4MZ0 - chains A and B; structure by X-ray diffraction, 2.80 A resolution.

# Chain A
Molecule: CurL
From: Moorea producens 3L
Notes: EC 2.3.1.41
UniProtKB: F4Y424 (F4Y424_9CYAN); the construct has insertions or renumbered stretches relative to UniProt, so the offset changes along the chain: 1-617 = UniProt 1-617; 622-632 = UniProt 626-636; 637-938 = UniProt 637-938
Sequence (938 residues; row label = number of the first residue in the row; note: 8 numbers in that range are skipped by the numbering (no residue carries them; nothing is unmodelled there); a row labelled like 617A-617H holds insertion residues (617A, then the next letters in order)):
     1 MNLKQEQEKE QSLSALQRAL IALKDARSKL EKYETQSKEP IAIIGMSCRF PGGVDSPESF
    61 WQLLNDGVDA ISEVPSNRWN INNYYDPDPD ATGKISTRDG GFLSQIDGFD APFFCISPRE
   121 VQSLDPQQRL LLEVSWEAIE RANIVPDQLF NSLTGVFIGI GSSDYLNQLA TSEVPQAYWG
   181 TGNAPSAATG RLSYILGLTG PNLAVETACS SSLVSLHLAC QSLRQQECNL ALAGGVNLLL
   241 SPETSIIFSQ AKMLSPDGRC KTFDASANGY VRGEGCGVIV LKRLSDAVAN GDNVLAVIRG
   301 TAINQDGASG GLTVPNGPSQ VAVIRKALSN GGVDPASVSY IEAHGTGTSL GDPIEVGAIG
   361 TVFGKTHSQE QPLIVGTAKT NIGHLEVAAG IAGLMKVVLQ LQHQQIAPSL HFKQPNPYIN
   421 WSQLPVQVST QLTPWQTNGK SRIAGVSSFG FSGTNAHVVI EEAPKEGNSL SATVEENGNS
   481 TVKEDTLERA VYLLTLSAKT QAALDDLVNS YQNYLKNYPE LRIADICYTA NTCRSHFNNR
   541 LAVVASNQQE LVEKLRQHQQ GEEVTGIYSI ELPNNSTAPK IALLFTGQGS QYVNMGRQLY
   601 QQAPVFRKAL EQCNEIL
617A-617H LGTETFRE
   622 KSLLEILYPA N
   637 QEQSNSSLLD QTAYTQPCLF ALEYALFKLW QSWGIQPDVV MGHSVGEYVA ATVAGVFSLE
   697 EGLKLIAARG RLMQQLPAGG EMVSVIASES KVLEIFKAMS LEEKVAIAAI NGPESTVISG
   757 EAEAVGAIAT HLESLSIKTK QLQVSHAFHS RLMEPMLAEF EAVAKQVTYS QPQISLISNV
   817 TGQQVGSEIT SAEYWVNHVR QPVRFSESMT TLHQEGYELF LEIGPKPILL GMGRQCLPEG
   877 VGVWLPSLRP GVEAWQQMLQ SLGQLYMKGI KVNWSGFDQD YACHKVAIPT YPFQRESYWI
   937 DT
Not modelled in the structure: 1-2, 466-487, 617A-617H, 637-644, 937-938
Ion coordination: Ca2+: Asp306, Gly311, Val314

# Chain B
Molecule: CurL
From: Moorea producens 3L
Notes: EC 2.3.1.41
UniProtKB: F4Y424 (F4Y424_9CYAN); numbering as in UniProt (aligned over 1-938)
Sequence (938 residues; numbered 1 to 938; the number before each row is that of its first residue):
     1 MNLKQEQEKE QSLSALQRAL IALKDARSKL EKYETQSKEP IAIIGMSCRF PGGVDSPESF
    61 WQLLNDGVDA ISEVPSNRWN INNYYDPDPD ATGKISTRDG GFLSQIDGFD APFFCISPRE
   121 VQSLDPQQRL LLEVSWEAIE RANIVPDQLF NSLTGVFIGI GSSDYLNQLA TSEVPQAYWG
   181 TGNAPSAATG RLSYILGLTG PNLAVETACS SSLVSLHLAC QSLRQQECNL ALAGGVNLLL
   241 SPETSIIFSQ AKMLSPDGRC KTFDASANGY VRGEGCGVIV LKRLSDAVAN GDNVLAVIRG
   301 TAINQDGASG GLTVPNGPSQ VAVIRKALSN GGVDPASVSY IEAHGTGTSL GDPIEVGAIG
   361 TVFGKTHSQE QPLIVGTAKT NIGHLEVAAG IAGLMKVVLQ LQHQQIAPSL HFKQPNPYIN
   421 WSQLPVQVST QLTPWQTNGK SRIAGVSSFG FSGTNAHVVI EEAPKEGNSL SATVEENGNS
   481 TVKEDTLERA VYLLTLSAKT QAALDDLVNS YQNYLKNYPE LRIADICYTA NTCRSHFNNR
   541 LAVVASNQQE LVEKLRQHQQ GEEVTGIYSI ELPNNSTAPK IALLFTGQGS QYVNMGRQLY
   601 QQAPVFRKAL EQCNEILLGT ETFREKSLLE ILYPANQEQS NSSLLDQTAY TQPCLFALEY
   661 ALFKLWQSWG IQPDVVMGHS VGEYVAATVA GVFSLEEGLK LIAARGRLMQ QLPAGGEMVS
   721 VIASESKVLE IFKAMSLEEK VAIAAINGPE STVISGEAEA VGAIATHLES LSIKTKQLQV
   781 SHAFHSRLME PMLAEFEAVA KQVTYSQPQI SLISNVTGQQ VGSEITSAEY WVNHVRQPVR
   841 FSESMTTLHQ EGYELFLEIG PKPILLGMGR QCLPEGVGVW LPSLRPGVEA WQQMLQSLGQ
   901 LYMKGIKVNW SGFDQDYACH KVAIPTYPFQ RESYWIDT
Not modelled in the structure: 1-11, 466-488, 612-646, 702-715, 740-741, 778, 786-804, 822-829, 937-938
Ion coordination: Ca2+: Asp306, Gly311, Val314

# How chain A and chain B interact
Residue-residue contacts (122; chain A residue first):
  Ala15(A) - Leu16(B)
  Leu16(A) - Ala15(B)
  Leu16(A) - Leu16(B)
  Ala19(A) - Leu20(B)  hydrophobic
  Ala22(A) - Leu23(B)
  Ala22(A) - Arg27(B)
  Leu23(A) - Ala22(B)
  Leu23(A) - Leu23(B)
  Leu23(A) - Ala26(B)  hydrophobic
  Ala26(A) - Leu30(B)
  Lys29(A) - Leu30(B)
  Leu30(A) - Lys29(B)
  Leu30(A) - Leu30(B)
  Leu30(A) - Tyr33(B)  hydrophobic
  Tyr33(A) - Leu30(B)  hydrophobic
  Tyr33(A) - Tyr33(B)  hydrogen bond (backbone-side chain)
  Tyr33(A) - Glu34(B)  hydrogen bond
  Glu34(A) - Tyr33(B)
  Thr92(A) - Val174(B)
  Phe150(A) - Ala308(B)  hydrophobic
  Leu166(A) - Glu243(B)
  Asn167(A) - Asn167(B)
  Ala170(A) - Glu243(B)
  Val174(A) - Gly93(B)
  Pro175(A) - Ile246(B)
  Pro175(A) - Ile247(B)  hydrophobic
  Pro175(A) - Gln250(B)
  Gln176(A) - Ile247(B)
  Ala177(A) - Ile247(B)
  Ala177(A) - Gln250(B)
  Ala177(A) - Ala251(B)
  Trp179(A) - Ile247(B)  hydrophobic
  Gly180(A) - Ile247(B)
  Thr181(A) - Thr313(B)
  Pro185(A) - Glu206(B)
  Ser186(A) - Glu206(B)  hydrogen bond (backbone-side chain)
  Ser186(A) - Thr207(B)
  Ser186(A) - Ala208(B)
  Ser186(A) - Ser452(B)  hydrogen bond (backbone-side chain)
  Ala187(A) - Ser452(B)
  Gly190(A) - Gln305(B)
  Gly190(A) - Ser452(B)
  Arg191(A) - Leu312(B)
  Ser193(A) - Gln305(B)
  Ser193(A) - Gly307(B)
  Ser193(A) - Ala308(B)
  Tyr194(A) - Gly307(B)
  Tyr194(A) - Ala308(B)
  Tyr194(A) - Gly310(B)
  Tyr194(A) - Gly311(B)
  Tyr194(A) - Leu312(B)
  Gly197(A) - Ala308(B)
  Leu198(A) - Gln305(B)
  Leu198(A) - Gly307(B)
  Thr199(A) - Asn304(B)
  Thr199(A) - Gln305(B)  hydrogen bond (backbone-backbone)
  Gly200(A) - Asn304(B)
  Gly200(A) - Gln305(B)  hydrogen bond (backbone-backbone)
  Pro201(A) - Ile303(B)  hydrophobic
  Asn202(A) - Thr207(B)
  Asn202(A) - Ile303(B)
  Asn202(A) - Gln305(B)
  Asn202(A) - Thr454(B)
  Leu203(A) - Thr207(B)
  Ala204(A) - Ala204(B)
  Ala204(A) - Val205(B)
  Ala204(A) - Glu206(B)  hydrogen bond (backbone-backbone)
  Val205(A) - Ala204(B)
  Val205(A) - Val205(B)  hydrophobic
  Glu206(A) - Pro185(B)
  Glu206(A) - Ser186(B)  hydrogen bond
  Glu206(A) - Ala204(B)  hydrogen bond (backbone-backbone)
  Thr207(A) - Ser186(B)
  Thr207(A) - Asn202(B)
  Thr207(A) - Leu203(B)
  Ala208(A) - Ser186(B)
  His217(A) - Glu227(B)  salt bridge
  Leu218(A) - Leu218(B)  hydrophobic
  Gln221(A) - Gln225(B)
  Gln221(A) - Glu227(B)  hydrogen bond
  Gln225(A) - Gln221(B)
  Gln225(A) - Gln225(B)
  Glu227(A) - His217(B)  salt bridge
  Glu227(A) - Gln221(B)
  Glu227(A) - Lys326(B)  hydrogen bond (backbone-side chain)
  Glu243(A) - Leu166(B)
  Glu243(A) - Ala170(B)
  Glu243(A) - Trp179(B)
  Ile246(A) - Pro175(B)  hydrophobic
  Ile247(A) - Pro175(B)  hydrophobic
  Ile247(A) - Gln176(B)
  Ile247(A) - Ala177(B)
  Ile247(A) - Trp179(B)  hydrophobic
  Ile247(A) - Gly180(B)
  Gln250(A) - Pro175(B)
  Gln250(A) - Ala177(B)
  Ala251(A) - Ala177(B)  hydrophobic
  Ile303(A) - Pro201(B)  hydrophobic
  Asn304(A) - Thr199(B)
  Asn304(A) - Gly200(B)
  Gln305(A) - Gly190(B)
  Gln305(A) - Ser193(B)
  Gln305(A) - Leu198(B)
  Gln305(A) - Thr199(B)  hydrogen bond (backbone-backbone)
  Gln305(A) - Gly200(B)  hydrogen bond (backbone-backbone)
  Gln305(A) - Asn202(B)
  Gly307(A) - Ser193(B)
  Gly307(A) - Tyr194(B)
  Gly307(A) - Leu198(B)
  Ala308(A) - Phe150(B)  hydrophobic
  Ala308(A) - Tyr194(B)
  Ala308(A) - Gly197(B)
  Gly310(A) - Tyr194(B)
  Gly311(A) - Tyr194(B)
  Leu312(A) - Thr181(B)
  Leu312(A) - Arg191(B)
  Leu312(A) - Tyr194(B)
  Thr313(A) - Thr181(B)
  Ser452(A) - Ser186(B)  hydrogen bond (side chain-backbone)
  Ser452(A) - Ala187(B)
  Ser452(A) - Gly190(B)
  Thr454(A) - Asn202(B)
Interface residues without a listed pair, chain A (72 interface residues in all): Leu20, Arg27, Ser37, Gly93, Ser162, Ala184, Val214, Ser309, Lys326, Phe451
Interface residues without a listed pair, chain B (70 interface residues in all): Ala19, Asn151, Ser162, Ala184, Val214, Gln226

# In short
The interface between chain A and chain B involves 72 residues on one side and 70 on the other; the contacts
include 14 hydrogen bonds and 2 salt bridges. Polar pairs include His217(A)-Glu227(B), Tyr33(A)-Tyr33(B) and
Tyr33(A)-Glu34(B).
Both chains are CurL (Moorea producens 3L). Entry 4MZ0 (Structure of a ketosynthase-acyltransferase di-domain
from module CurL of the curacin A polyketide synthase) was determined by X-ray diffraction together with 4MYY
and 4MYZ from the same study.
